Entry 9NHK (electron microscopy, 4.10 A resolution (low resolution: residue-level contacts below are approximate; hydrogen-bond / salt-bridge calls are withheld)); this record covers chains B and F of the 8 polymer chains in the assembly.

[Chain B (and F)]
Molecule: BG505-CH505 Transmembrane protein gp41
From: Human immunodeficiency virus 1
Notes: chain F of this document is another copy of the same molecule, construct and numbering; everything in this record applies to it too
Amino-acid sequence (153 residues; each row starts with the number of its first residue):
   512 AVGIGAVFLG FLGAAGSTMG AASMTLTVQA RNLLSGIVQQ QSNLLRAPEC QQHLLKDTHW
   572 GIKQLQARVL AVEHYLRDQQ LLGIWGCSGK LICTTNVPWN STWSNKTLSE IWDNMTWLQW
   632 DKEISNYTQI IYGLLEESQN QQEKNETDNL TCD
Unresolved in the structure: 512-520, 540-567, 664 (chain F: 512-520, 548-567)
Cystine bridges: Cys-598/Cys-604
Glycans and other covalent adducts: N-acetylglucosamine (NAG) linked to Asn-611, Asn-616, Asn-637, Asn-656

[Interface between chain B and chain F]
Residue-residue contacts (9):
  Thr-569(B) / Thr-569(F)
  Ile-573(B) / Ile-573(F)
  Leu-576(B) / Leu-576(F)
  Leu-576(B) / Gln-577(F)
  Arg-579(B) / Val-580(F)
  Arg-579(B) / Glu-584(F)
  Val-580(B) / Val-580(F)
  Val-583(B) / Leu-587(F)
  Tyr-586(B) / Gln-591(F)
Also at the interface, not in a pair above, chain B (10 interface residues in all): Thr-538, Leu-587, Ile-603
Also at the interface, not in a pair above, chain F (12 interface residues in all): Leu-581, Val-583, Asn-651, Thr-658

[In short]
10 residues of chain B face 12 of chain F across their interface. N-acetylglucosamine is covalently linked to
Asn-611(B), Asn-616(B), Asn-637(B) and Asn-656(B).
Chain B and chain F are both BG505-CH505 Transmembrane protein gp41 (Human immunodeficiency virus 1); the
structure, BG505-CH505 Env glycoprotein in complex with NHP pAb Base-4 isolated from animal RUu18 at week 14,
was determined by electron microscopy, deposited together with 9NHH, 9NHI, 9NHJ, 9NHL, 9NHM, 9NHN, 9NHO and
9NI9.
